PDB entry 2ZWF | X-ray diffraction, 1.40 A resolution | chains A and B

Chain A:
Name: Tyrosinase
Organism: Streptomyces castaneoglobisporus
Notes: EC 1.14.18.1
UniProt: Q83WS2 (Q83WS2_9ACTN); residues 1-273 here = UniProt positions 1-273
Sequence (281 residues; numbered 1 to 281; the number before each row is that of its first residue):
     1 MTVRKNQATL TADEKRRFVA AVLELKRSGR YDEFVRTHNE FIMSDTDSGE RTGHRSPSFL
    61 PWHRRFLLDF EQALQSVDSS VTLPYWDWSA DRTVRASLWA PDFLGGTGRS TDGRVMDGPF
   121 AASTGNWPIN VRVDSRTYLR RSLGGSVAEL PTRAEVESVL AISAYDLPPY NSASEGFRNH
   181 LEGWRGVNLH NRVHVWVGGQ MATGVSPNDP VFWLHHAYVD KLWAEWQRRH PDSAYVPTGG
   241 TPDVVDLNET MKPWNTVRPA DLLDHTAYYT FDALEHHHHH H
Not modelled in the structure: 1, 278-281
Sequence notes: conflict Ser123 (Phe in Q83WS2); expression tag (274-281)
Bound ions: Cu ion site 1: His38, His54, His63 (shared with Tyr98(B) of chain B); Cu ion site 2: His190, His194, His216; Cu ion site 3 near His277 (its only coordinating residue here)

Chain B:
Name: MelC
Organism: Streptomyces castaneoglobisporus
UniProt: Q83WS1 (Q83WS1_9ACTN); residues 1-126 here = UniProt positions 1-126
Sequence (134 residues; row label = number of the first residue in the row):
     1 MPEITRRRAL TAAAAVAATA SAAVTLAAPA ASAAGHHEPA APESFDEVYK GRRIQGRPAR
    61 GAAHHHEHGG GYEVFVDGVQ LHVMRNADGS WISVVSHYDP VPTPRAAARA AVDELQGAPL
   121 LPFPANLEHH HHHH
Not modelled in the structure: 1-39, 60-70, 123-134
Sequence notes: conflict Arg60 (Gly in Q83WS1), Ala62 (Gly in Q83WS1); expression tag (127-134)
Modified / non-standard residues: Tyr98 (3,4-dihydroxyphenylalanine; DAH)
Bound ions: Cu ion site 1: His82, Met84, His97; Cu ion site 2: Tyr98 (shared with His38(A), His54(A), His63(A) of chain A)

Interface between chain A and chain B:
Contacting residue pairs - 52 pairs, chain A then chain B:
  His38(A) with Tyr98(B)
  Asn39(A) with Val94(B)
  Ile42(A) with Met84(B); His97(B), hydrogen bond (backbone-side chain); Tyr98(B)
  Met43(A) with His82(B), hydrogen bond (backbone-side chain); Met84(B)
  Asp45(A) with Met84(B)
  Thr46(A) with Met84(B)
  Asp47(A) with Asn86(B); Ala87(B), hydrogen bond (side chain-backbone)
  His54(A) with Tyr98(B)
  Arg55(A) with Met84(B); Asn86(B), hydrogen bond; Ile92(B)
  Thr111(A) with Gln116(B)
  Asp112(A) with Gln116(B)
  Arg132(A) with Leu121(B)
  Val133(A) with Val94(B), hydrophobic; Val95(B), hydrophobic; Leu120(B); Leu121(B), hydrogen bond (backbone-backbone)
  Asp134(A) with Leu115(B); Pro119(B); Leu121(B)
  Ser135(A) with Ala118(B); Pro119(B), hydrogen bond (backbone-backbone); Leu121(B)
  Arg136(A) with Glu114(B), salt bridge; Leu115(B), hydrogen bond (side chain-backbone); Gln116(B); Ala118(B)
  Arg140(A) with Glu114(B), salt bridge
  Ser172(A) with Ala87(B)
  Ala173(A) with Ala87(B), hydrophobic
  Trp184(A) with His97(B)
  Arg185(A) with Asp88(B), salt bridge
  His190(A) with Tyr98(B)
  Asn191(A) with Tyr98(B)
  His194(A) with Tyr98(B)
  Val195(A) with Tyr98(B); Asp99(B)
  Met201(A) with Tyr98(B)
  Ala202(A) with Val95(B); Ser96(B); His97(B), hydrogen bond (backbone-backbone); Tyr98(B)
  Thr203(A) with Val94(B); Val95(B); Tyr98(B)
  Gly204(A) with Val94(B), hydrogen bond (backbone-backbone)
  Ser206(A) with Tyr98(B)
Interface residues without a listed pair, chain A (34 interface residues in all): Ser110, Gly113, Asn171, Gly199
Interface residues without a listed pair, chain B (21 interface residues in all): Arg85, Pro100

Summary:
34 residues of chain A face 21 of chain B across their interface, with 9 hydrogen bonds and 3 salt bridges.
Polar pairs include Arg136(A)-Glu114(B), Arg140(A)-Glu114(B) and Arg185(A)-Asp88(B). His38(A), His54(A),
His63(A) and Tyr98(B) form the Cu ion site 2.
Here chain A is Tyrosinase and chain B is MelC, both from Streptomyces castaneoglobisporus. Entry 2ZWF
(Crystal structure of the copper-bound tyrosinase in complex with a caddie protein from streptomyces
castaneoglobisporus obtained ...) was determined by X-ray diffraction.
